6QL7 - chains F and K of the 18 polymer chains in the assembly; structure by X-ray diffraction, 4.60 A resolution (low resolution: residue-level contacts below are approximate; hydrogen-bond / salt-bridge calls are withheld).

# Chain F
Name: Fatty acid synthase subunit alpha
From: Saccharomyces cerevisiae (strain ATCC 204508 / S288c)
Notes: EC 2.3.1.86, 1.1.1.100, 2.3.1.41
UniProtKB: P19097 (FAS2_YEAST); residue numbers follow UniProt; this construct covers 1-1887
Sequence (1887 residues; row label = number of the first residue in the row):
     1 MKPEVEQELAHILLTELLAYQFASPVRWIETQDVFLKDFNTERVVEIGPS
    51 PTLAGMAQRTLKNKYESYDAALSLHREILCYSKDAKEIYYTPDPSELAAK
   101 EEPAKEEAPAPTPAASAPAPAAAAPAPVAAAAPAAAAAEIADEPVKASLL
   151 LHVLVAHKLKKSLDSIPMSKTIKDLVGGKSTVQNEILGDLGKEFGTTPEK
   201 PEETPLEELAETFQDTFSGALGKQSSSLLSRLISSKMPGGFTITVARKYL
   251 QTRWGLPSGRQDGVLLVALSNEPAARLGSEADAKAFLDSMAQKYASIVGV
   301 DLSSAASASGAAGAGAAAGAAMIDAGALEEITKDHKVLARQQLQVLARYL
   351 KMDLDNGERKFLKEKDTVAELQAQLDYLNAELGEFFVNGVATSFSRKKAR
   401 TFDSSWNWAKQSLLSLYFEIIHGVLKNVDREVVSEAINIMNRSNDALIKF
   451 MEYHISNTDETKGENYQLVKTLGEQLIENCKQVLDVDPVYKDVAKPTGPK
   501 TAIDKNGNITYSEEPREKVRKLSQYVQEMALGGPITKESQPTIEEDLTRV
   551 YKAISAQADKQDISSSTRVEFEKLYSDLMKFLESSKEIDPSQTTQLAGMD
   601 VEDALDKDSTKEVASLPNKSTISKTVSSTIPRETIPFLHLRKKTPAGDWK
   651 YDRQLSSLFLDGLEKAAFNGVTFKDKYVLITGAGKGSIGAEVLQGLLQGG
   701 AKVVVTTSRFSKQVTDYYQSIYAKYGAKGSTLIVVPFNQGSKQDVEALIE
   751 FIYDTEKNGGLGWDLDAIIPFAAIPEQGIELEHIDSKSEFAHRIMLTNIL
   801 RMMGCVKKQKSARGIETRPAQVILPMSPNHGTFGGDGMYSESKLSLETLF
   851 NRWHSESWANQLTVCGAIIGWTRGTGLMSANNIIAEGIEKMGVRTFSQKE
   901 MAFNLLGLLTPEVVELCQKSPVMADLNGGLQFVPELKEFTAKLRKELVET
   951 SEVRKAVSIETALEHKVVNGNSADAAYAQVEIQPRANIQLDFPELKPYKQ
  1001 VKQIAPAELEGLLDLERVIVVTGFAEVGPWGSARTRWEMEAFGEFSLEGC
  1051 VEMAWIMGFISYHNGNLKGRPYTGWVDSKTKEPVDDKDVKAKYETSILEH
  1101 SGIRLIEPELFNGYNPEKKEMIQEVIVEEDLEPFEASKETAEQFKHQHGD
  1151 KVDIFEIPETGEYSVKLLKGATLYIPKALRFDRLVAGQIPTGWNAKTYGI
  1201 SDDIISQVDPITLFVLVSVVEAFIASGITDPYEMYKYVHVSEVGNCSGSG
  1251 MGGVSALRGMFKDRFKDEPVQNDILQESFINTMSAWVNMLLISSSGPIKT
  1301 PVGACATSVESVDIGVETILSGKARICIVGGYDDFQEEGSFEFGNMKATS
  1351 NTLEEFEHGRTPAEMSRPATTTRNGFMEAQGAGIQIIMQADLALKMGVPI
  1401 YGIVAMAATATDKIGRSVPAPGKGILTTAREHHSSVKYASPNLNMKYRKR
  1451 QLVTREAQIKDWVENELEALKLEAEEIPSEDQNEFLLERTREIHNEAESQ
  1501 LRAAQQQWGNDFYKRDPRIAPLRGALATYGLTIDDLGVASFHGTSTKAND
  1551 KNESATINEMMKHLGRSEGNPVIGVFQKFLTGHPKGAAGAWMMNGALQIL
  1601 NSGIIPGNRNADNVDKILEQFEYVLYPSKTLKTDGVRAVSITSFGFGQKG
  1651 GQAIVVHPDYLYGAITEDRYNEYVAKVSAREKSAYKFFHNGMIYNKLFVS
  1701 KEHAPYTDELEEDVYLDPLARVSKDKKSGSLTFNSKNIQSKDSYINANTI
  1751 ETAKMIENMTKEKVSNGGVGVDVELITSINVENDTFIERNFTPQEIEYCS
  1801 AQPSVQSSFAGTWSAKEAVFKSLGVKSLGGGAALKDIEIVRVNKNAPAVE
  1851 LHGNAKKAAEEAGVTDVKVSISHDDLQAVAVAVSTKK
Disordered / not traced: 96-139, 303-327, 542-598, 1887
Curated features (UniProtKB/Swiss-Prot):
  - active site (For beta-ketoacyl synthase activity): Cys1305, His1542, His1583
  - binding site (acetyl-CoA): Asp1772 to Glu1774, Tyr1798, Ser1808, Glu1817 to Ser1827, Arg1841 to Lys1844, Ile1871 to His1873
  - binding site (Mg(2+)): Asp1772, Val1773, Glu1774, Ser1872, His1873
  - modified residue: Ser50 (Phosphoserine), Ser180 (O-(pantetheine 4'-phosphoryl)serine), Ser523 (Phosphoserine), Ser958 (Phosphoserine), Ser1440 (Phosphoserine)
  - cross-link: Lys37 (Glycyl lysine isopeptide (Lys-Gly) (interchain with G-Cter in ubiquitin))
  - mutagenesis: Gly1250 (G1250S: Cerulenin-resistance), Val1769 (V1769D: Does not affect oligomerization; when associated with S-1771 and L-1773 or S-1771; L-1773; S-1879 and E-1881), Gly1770 (G1770D: Loss of transferase activity), Val1771 (V1771S: Does not affect oligomerization but lacks transferase activity; when associated with D-1769 and L-1773 or D-1769; L-1773; S-1879 and E-1881), Asp1772 (D1772S: Loss of transferase activity; when associated with S-1774), Val1773 (V1773L: Does not affect oligomerization but lacks transferase activity; when associated with D-1769 and S-1771 or D-1769; S-1771; S-1879 and E-1881), Glu1774 (E1774S: Loss of transferase activity; when associated with S-1772), Arg1841 (R1841A: Loss off transferase activity), Val1879 (V1879S: Does not affect oligomerization but lacks transferase activity; when associated with D-1769; S-1771; L-1773 and E-1881), Val1881 (V1881E: Does not affect oligomerization but lacks transferase activity; when associated with D-1769; S-1771; L-1773 and S-1879)

# Chain K
Name: Fatty acid synthase subunit beta
From: Saccharomyces cerevisiae (strain ATCC 204508 / S288c)
Notes: EC 2.3.1.86, 4.2.1.59, 1.3.1.9, 2.3.1.38, 2.3.1.39, 3.1.2.14
UniProtKB: P07149 (FAS1_YEAST); numbering as in UniProt (aligned over 1-2051)
Sequence (2051 residues; numbered 1 to 2051; the number before each row is that of its first residue):
     1 MDAYSTRPLTLSHGSLEHVLLVPTASFFIASQLQEQFNKILPEPTEGFAA
    51 DDEPTTPAELVGKFLGYVSSLVEPSKVGQFDQVLNLCLTEFENCYLEGND
   101 IHALAAKLLQENDTTLVKTKELIKNYITARIMAKRPFDKKSNSALFRAVG
   151 EGNAQLVAIFGGQGNTDDYFEELRDLYQTYHVLVGDLIKFSAETLSELIR
   201 TTLDAEKVFTQGLNILEWLENPSNTPDKDYLLSIPISCPLIGVIQLAHYV
   251 VTAKLLGFTPGELRSYLKGATGHSQGLVTAVAIAETDSWESFFVSVRKAI
   301 TVLFFIGVRCYEAYPNTSLPPSILEDSLENNEGVPSPMLSISNLTQEQVQ
   351 DYVNKTNSHLPAGKQVEISLVNGAKNLVVSGPPQSLYGLNLTLRKAKAPS
   401 GLDQSRIPFSERKLKFSNRFLPVASPFHSHLLVPASDLINKDLVKNNVSF
   451 NAKDIQIPVYDTFDGSDLRVLSGSISERIVDCIIRLPVKWETTTQFKATH
   501 ILDFGPGGASGLGVLTHRNKDGTGVRVIVAGTLDINPDDDYGFKQEIFDV
   551 TSNGLKKNPNWLEEYHPKLIKNKSGKIFVETKFSKLIGRPPLLVPGMTPC
   601 TVSPDFVAATTNAGYTIELAGGGYFSAAGMTAAIDSVVSQIEKGSTFGIN
   651 LIYVNPFMLQWGIPLIKELRSKGYPIQFLTIGAGVPSLEVASEYIETLGL
   701 KYLGLKPGSIDAISQVINIAKAHPNFPIALQWTGGRGGGHHSFEDAHTPM
   751 LQMYSKIRRHPNIMLIFGSGFGSADDTYPYLTGEWSTKFDYPPMPFDGFL
   801 FGSRVMIAKEVKTSPDAKKCIAACTGVPDDKWEQTYKKPTGGIVTVRSEM
   851 GEPIHKIATRGVMLWKEFDETIFNLPKNKLVPTLEAKRDYIISRLNADFQ
   901 KPWFATVNGQARDLATMTYEEVAKRLVELMFIRSTNSWFDVTWRTFTGDF
   951 LRRVEERFTKSKTLSLIQSYSLLDKPDEAIEKVFNAYPAAREQFLNAQDI
  1001 DHFLSMCQNPMQKPVPFVPVLDRRFEIFFKKDSLWQSEHLEAVVDQDVQR
  1051 TCILHGPVAAQFTKVIDEPIKSIMDGIHDGHIKKLLHQYYGDDESKIPAV
  1101 EYFGGESPVDVQSQVDSSSVSEDSAVFKATSSTDEESWFKALAGSEINWR
  1151 HASFLCSFITQDKMFVSNPIRKVFKPSQGMVVEISNGNTSSKTVVTLSEP
  1201 VQGELKPTVILKLLKENIIQMEMIENRTMDGKPVSLPLLYNFNPDNGFAP
  1251 ISEVMEDRNQRIKEMYWKLWIDEPFNLDFDPRDVIKGKDFEITAKEVYDF
  1301 THAVGNNCEDFVSRPDRTMLAPMDFAIVVGWRAIIKAIFPNTVDGDLLKL
  1351 VHLSNGYKMIPGAKPLQVGDVVSTTAVIESVVNQPTGKIVDVVGTLSRNG
  1401 KPVMEVTSSFFYRGNYTDFENTFQKTVEPVYQMHIKTSKDIAVLRSKEWF
  1451 QLDDEDFDLLNKTLTFETETEVTFKNANIFSSVKCFGPIKVELPTKETVE
  1501 IGIVDYEAGASHGNPVVDFLKRNGSTLEQKVNLENPIPIAVLDSYTPSTN
  1551 EPYARVSGDLNPIHVSRHFASYANLPGTITHGMFSSASVRALIENWAADS
  1601 VSSRVRGYTCQFVDMVLPNTALKTSIQHVGMINGRKLIKFETRNEDDVVV
  1651 LTGEAEIEQPVTTFVFTGQGSQEQGMGMDLYKTSKAAQDVWNRADNHFKD
  1701 TYGFSILDIVINNPVNLTIHFGGEKGKRIRENYSAMIFETIVDGKLKTEK
  1751 IFKEINEHSTSYTFRSEKGLLSATQFTQPALTLMEKAAFEDLKSKGLIPA
  1801 DATFAGHSLGEYAALASLADVMSIESLVEVVFYRGMTMQVAVPRDELGRS
  1851 NYGMIAINPGRVAASFSQEALQYVVERVGKRTGWLVEIVNYNVENQQYVA
  1901 AGDLRALDTVTNVLNFIKLQKIDIIELQKSLSLEEVEGHLFEIIDEASKK
  1951 SAVKPRPLKLERGFACIPLVGISVPFHSTYLMNGVKPFKSFLKKNIIKEN
  2001 VKVARLAGKYIPNLTAKPFQVTKEYFQDVYDLTGSEPIKEIIDNWEKYEQ
  2051 S
Disordered / not traced: 1-4, 1111-1120, 2051
Curated features (UniProtKB/Swiss-Prot):
  - active site: Ser274 (For acetyltransferase activity), Ser1808 (For malonyltransferase activity)
  - modified residue: Met1 (N-acetylmethionine), Thr733 (Phosphothreonine), Ser1121 (Phosphoserine)
  - cross-link: Lys1364 (Glycyl lysine isopeptide (Lys-Gly) (interchain with G-Cter in ubiquitin))

# How chain F and chain K interact
Contacting residue pairs (6; chain F residue first):
  Glu66(F) - His359(K)
  Ser67(F) - His359(K)
  Ala70(F) - His359(K)
  Thr181(F) - Ser510(K)
  Glu203(F) - Ser400(K)
  Ser230(F) - Ala49(K)
Also at the interface, not in a pair above, chain F (9 interface residues in all): Ala71, Arg231, Ser234
Also at the interface, not in a pair above, chain K (7 interface residues in all): Ala50, Pro361, Ala509

# Summary
9 residues of chain F face 7 of chain K across their interface. From UniProt: 3 active-site residues, 23
acetyl-CoA-binding residues, 5 Mg2+-binding residues and 10 mutagenesis sites on chain F.
Here chain F is Fatty acid synthase subunit alpha and chain K is Fatty acid synthase subunit beta, both from
Saccharomyces cerevisiae (strain ATCC 204508 / S288c). Entry 6QL7 (Structure of fatty acid synthase complex
with bound gamma subunit from Saccharomyces cerevisiae at 4.6 angstrom) was determined by X-ray diffraction
(same publication as 6QL5, 6QL6 and 6QL9).
